2QA4 - chains 0 and 1 of the 31 polymer chains in the assembly; structure by X-ray diffraction, 3.00 A resolution.

== Chain 0 ==
Molecule: 23S ribosomal RNA
Organism: Haloarcula marismortui
Sequence (2922 nucleotides; row label = number of the first residue in the row):
     2 UUGGCUACUAUGCCAGCUGGUGGAUUGCUCGGCUCAGGCGCUGAUGAAGG
    52 ACGUGCCAAGCUGCGAUAAGCCAUGGGGAGCCGCACGGAGGCGAAGAACC
   102 AUGGAUUUCCGAAUGAGAAUCUCUCUAACAAUUGCUUCGCGCAAUGAGGA
   152 ACCCCGAGAACUGAAACAUCUCAGUAUCGGGAGGAACAGAAAACGCAAUG
   202 UGAUGUCGUUAGUAACCGCGAGUGAACGCGAUACAGCCCAAACCGAAGCC
   252 CUCACGGGCAAUGUGGUGUCAGGGCUACCUCUCAUCAGCCGACCGUCUCG
   302 ACGAAGUCUCUUGGAACAGAGCGUGAUACAGGGUGACAACCCCGUACUCG
   352 AGACCAGUACGACGUGCGGUAGUGCCAGAGUAGCGGGGGUUGGAUAUCCC
   402 UCGCGAAUAACGCAGGCAUCGACUGCGAAGGCUAAACACAACCUGAGACC
   452 GAUAGUGAACAAGUAGUGUGAACGAACGCUGCAAAGUACCCUCAGAAGGG
   502 AGGCGAAAUAGAGCAUGAAAUCAGUUGGCGAUCGAGCGACAGGGCAUACA
   552 AGGUCCCUCGACGAAUGACCGACGCGCGAGCGUCCAGUAAGACUCACGGG
   602 AAGCCGAUGUUCUGUCGUACGUUUUGAAAAACGAGCCAGGGAGUGUGUCU
   652 GCAUGGCAAGUCUAACCGGAGUAUCCGGGGAGGCACAGGGAAACCGACAU
   702 GGCCGCAGGGCUUUGCCCGAGGGCCGCCGUCUUCAAGGGCGGGGAGCCAU
   752 GUGGACACGACCCGAAUCCGGACGAUCUACGCAUGGACAAGAUGAAGCGU
   802 GCCGAAAGGCACGUGGAAGUCUGUUAGAGUUGGUGUCCUACAAUACCCUC
   852 UCGUGAUCUAUGUGUAGGGGUGAAAGGCCCAUCGAGUCCGGCAACAGCUG
   902 GUUCCAAUCGAAACAUGUCGAAGCAUGACCUCCGCCGAGGUAGUCUGUGA
   952 GGUAGAGCGACCGAUUGGUGUGUCCGCCUCCGAGAGGAGUCGGCACACCU
  1002 GUCAAACUCCAAACUUACAGACGCCGUUUGACGCGGGGAUUCCGGUGCGC
  1052 GGGGUAAGCCUGUGUACCAGGAGGGGAACAACCCAGAGAUAGGUUAAGGU
  1102 CCCCAAGUGUGGAUUAAGUGUAAUCCUCUGAAGGUGGUCUCGAGCCCUAG
  1152 ACAGCCGGGAGGUGAGCUUAGAAGCAGCUACCCUCUAAGAAAAGCGUAAC
  1202 AGCUUACCGGCCGAGGUUUGAGGCGCCCAAAAUGAUCGGGACUCAAAUCC
  1252 ACCACCGAGACCUGUCCGUACCACUCAUACUGGUAAUCGAGUAGAUUGGC
  1302 GCUCUAAUUGGAUGGAAGUAGGGGUGAAAACUCCUAUGGACCGAUUAGUG
  1352 ACGAAAAUCCUGGCCAUAGUAGCAGCGAUAGUCGGGUGAGAACCCCGACG
  1402 GCCUAAUGGAUAAGGGUUCCUCAGCACUGCUGAUCAGCUGAGGGUUAGCC
  1452 GGUCCUAAGUCAUACCGCAACUCGACUAUGACGAAAUGGGAAACGGGUUA
  1502 AUAUUCCCGUGCCACUAUGCAGUGAAAGUUGACGCCCUGGGGUCGAUCAC
  1552 GCUGGGCAUUCGCCCAGUCGAACCGUCCAACUCCGUGGAAGCCGUAAUGG
  1602 CAGGAAGCGGACGAACGGCGGCAUAGGGAAACGUGAUUCAACCUGGGGCC
  1652 CAUGAAAAGACGAGCAUAGUGUCCGUACCGAGAACCGACACAGGUGUCCA
  1702 UGGCGGCGAAAGCCAAGGCCUGUCGGGAGCAACCAACGUUAGGGAAUUCG
  1752 GCAAGUUAGUCCCGUACCUUCGGAAGAAGGGAUGCCUGCUCCGGAACGGA
  1802 GCAGGUCGCAGUGACUCGGAAGCUCGGACUGUCUAGUAACAACAUAGGUG
  1852 ACCGCAAAUCCGCAAGGACUCGUACGGUCACUGAAUCCUGCCCAGUGCAG
  1902 GUAUCUGAACACCUCGUACAAGAGGACGAAGGACCUGUCAACGGCGGGGG
  1952 UAACUAUGACCCUCUUAAGGUAGCGUAGUACCUUGCCGCAUCAGUAGCGG
  2002 CUUGCAUGAAUGGAUUAACCAGAGCUUCACUGUCCCAACGUUGGGCCCGG
  2052 UGAACUGUACAUUCCAGUGCGGAGUCUGGAGACACCCAGGGGGAAGCGAA
  2102 GACCCUAUGGAGCUUUACUGCAGGCUGUCGCUGAGACGUGGUCGCCGAUG
  2152 UGCAGCAUAGGUAGGAGACACUACACAGGUACCCGCGCUAGCGGGCCACC
  2202 GAGUCAACAGUGAAAUACUACCCGUCGGUGACUGCGACUCUCACUCCGGG
  2252 AGGAGGACACCGAUAGCCGGGCAGUUUGACUGGGGCGGUACGCGCUCGAA
  2302 AAGAUAUCGAGCGCGCCCUAUGGCUAUCUCAGCCGGGACAGAGACCCGGC
  2352 GAAGAGUGCAAGAGCAAAAGAUAGCUUGACAGUGUUCUUCCCAACGAGGA
  2402 ACGCUGACGCGAAAGCGUGGUCUAGCGAACCAAUUAGCCUGCUUGAUGCG
  2452 GGCAAUUGAUGACAGAAAAGCUACCCUAGGGAUAACAGAGUCGUCACUCG
  2502 CAAGAGCACAUAUCGACCGAGUGGCUUGCUACCUCGAUGUCGGUUCCCUC
  2552 CAUCCUGCCCGUGCAGAAGCGGGCAAGGGUGAGGUUGUUCGCCUAUUAAA
  2602 GGAGGUCGUGAGCUGGGUUUAGACCGUCGUGAGACAGGUCGGCUGCUAUC
  2652 UACUGGGUGUGUAAUGGUGUCUGACAAGAACGACCGUAUAGUACGAGAGG
  2702 AACUACGGUUGGUGGCCACUGGUGUACCGGUUGUUCGAGAGAGCACGUGC
  2752 CGGGUAGCCACGCCACACGGGGUAAGAGCUGAACGCAUCUAAGCUCGAAA
  2802 CCCACUUGGAAAAGAGACACCGCCGAGGUCCCGCGUACAAGACGCGGUCG
  2852 AUAGACUCGGGGUGUGCGCGUCGAGGUAACGAGACGUUAAGCCCACGAGC
  2902 ACUAACAGACCAAAGCCAUCAU
Disordered / not traced: 2-9, 126-127, 628, 715, 971-998, 1560, 1952-1963, 2137-2236, 2339-2343, 2665-2666, 2915-2923
Modified / non-standard residues: OMU (o2'-methyluridine 5'-monophosphate) at position 2587, OMG (o2'-methylguanosine-5'-monophosphate) at position 2588, UR3 (3-methyluridine-5'-monophoshate) at position 2619, PSU (pseudouridine-5'-monophosphate) at position 2621
Sequence notes: conflict C560 (U3155 in 3377779)
Ion coordination: Mg2+ site 1 near G28 (its only coordinating residue here); Na+ site 1: C40, G41; Na+ site 2: G56, A59, G61; Na+ site 3 near U108 (its only coordinating residue here); Mg2+ site 2 near U115 (its only coordinating residue here); Na+ site 4: C130, U146; Na+ site 5 near C141 (its only coordinating residue here); Mg2+ site 3 near C162 (its only coordinating residue here); Na+ site 6: A165, A166, A167; Mg2+ site 4 near C168 (its only coordinating residue here); K+ site 1 near U172 (its only coordinating residue here); Mg2+ site 5 near G175 (its only coordinating residue here); 63 more Mg2+ sites not listed; 62 more Na+ sites not listed; 1 more K+ sites not listed

== Chain 1 ==
Molecule: 50S ribosomal protein L37e
Organism: Haloarcula marismortui
UniProt: P32410 (RL37_HALMA); residues 0-56 here correspond to UniProt positions 1-57 (UniProt number = residue number + 1)
Amino-acid sequence (57 residues; each row starts with the number of its first residue; numbering starts at 0):
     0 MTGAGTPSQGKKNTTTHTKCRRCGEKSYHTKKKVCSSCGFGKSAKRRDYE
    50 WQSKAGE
Disordered / not traced: 0
Ligand contacts: Cd2+ (CD): Cys-19, Cys-22, Gly-23, Cys-34, Cys-37, Phe-39

== Chain 0 / chain 1 interface ==
Residue-residue contacts (116):
  G50(0) with Arg-21(1), hydrogen bond to the base; Arg-45(1), base contact
  G51(0) with Cys-22(1), sugar contact; Gly-23(1), sugar contact
  C111(0) with Arg-20(1), hydrogen bond to the sugar
  G112(0) with Arg-20(1), salt bridge to the phosphate; Arg-21(1), sugar contact
  A113(0) with Arg-21(1), salt bridge to the phosphate; Phe-39(1), phosphate contact; Ala-43(1), phosphate contact
  A119(0) with Arg-20(1), base contact
  A120(0) with Thr-17(1), base contact; Lys-18(1), hydrogen bond to the sugar; Arg-20(1), salt bridge to the phosphate; Tyr-27(1), hydrogen bond to the phosphate; Thr-29(1), hydrogen bond to the base; Lys-32(1), salt bridge to the phosphate
  U121(0) with Lys-18(1), base contact; Cys-19(1), base contact; Arg-20(1), hydrogen bond to the base; Gly-23(1), base contact
  A148(0) with Ala-43(1), sugar contact; Lys-44(1), salt bridge to the phosphate
  G149(0) with Lys-44(1), phosphate contact; Arg-45(1), hydrogen bond to the phosphate
  U178(0) with Glu-49(1), phosphate contact; Trp-50(1), phosphate contact; Ala-54(1), phosphate contact
  C179(0) with Tyr-48(1), phosphate contact; Glu-49(1), hydrogen bond to the phosphate
  G181(0) with Lys-44(1), phosphate contact
  G182(0) with Lys-44(1), phosphate contact
  U470(0) with Thr-15(1), hydrogen bond to the sugar; His-16(1), sugar contact; Lys-25(1), phosphate contact
  G471(0) with His-16(1), hydrogen bond to the sugar; Lys-25(1), salt bridge to the phosphate; Ser-26(1), hydrogen bond to the phosphate; Ser-35(1), hydrogen bond to the phosphate
  A472(0) with Ser-26(1), hydrogen bond to the phosphate; Ser-35(1), hydrogen bond to the phosphate; Ser-36(1), hydrogen bond to the phosphate; Arg-46(1), hydrogen bond to the sugar; Trp-50(1), sugar contact
  A473(0) with Ser-36(1), hydrogen bond to the phosphate; Arg-46(1), salt bridge to the phosphate; Gln-51(1), hydrogen bond to the phosphate
  G771(0) with Trp-50(1), base contact
  G772(0) with Tyr-48(1), sugar contact; Trp-50(1), hydrogen bond to the sugar
  A773(0) with Arg-46(1), hydrogen bond to the sugar; Tyr-48(1), hydrogen bond to the phosphate; Trp-50(1), sugar contact
  C774(0) with Ser-35(1), phosphate contact; Arg-46(1), salt bridge to the phosphate
  G775(0) with His-16(1), salt bridge to the phosphate; Ser-35(1), phosphate contact
  A776(0) with Thr-15(1), phosphate contact; His-28(1), salt bridge to the phosphate; Lys-31(1), salt bridge to the phosphate
  U777(0) with Lys-11(1), base contact; Asn-12(1), hydrogen bond to the base; Thr-13(1), hydrogen bond to the base; Thr-15(1), base contact
  C778(0) with Ser-7(1), hydrogen bond to the sugar; Lys-11(1), sugar contact
  U779(0) with Lys-10(1), salt bridge to the phosphate
  A843(0) with Thr-5(1), sugar contact
  A844(0) with Thr-5(1), phosphate contact
  U845(0) with Gly-2(1), sugar contact; Gly-4(1), phosphate contact; Thr-5(1), hydrogen bond to the phosphate; Pro-6(1), phosphate contact
  G863(0) with Lys-30(1), salt bridge to the phosphate
  U864(0) with Lys-30(1), salt bridge to the phosphate
  C881(0) with Lys-11(1), hydrogen bond to the base
  A882(0) with Ala-3(1), sugar contact; Gly-4(1), sugar contact; Thr-5(1), base contact
  U883(0) with Ala-3(1), phosphate contact
  C890(0) with Trp-50(1), hydrogen bond to the sugar
  G891(0) with Trp-50(1), sugar contact; Ser-52(1), sugar contact; Lys-53(1), phosphate contact; Ala-54(1), phosphate contact
  G892(0) with Lys-53(1), salt bridge to the phosphate; Ala-54(1), hydrogen bond to the phosphate
  C893(0) with Lys-53(1), hydrogen bond to the phosphate
  A894(0) with Lys-53(1), salt bridge to the phosphate
  A1414(0) with Asn-12(1), hydrogen bond to the base
  G1415(0) with Asn-12(1), sugar contact; Thr-14(1), hydrogen bond to the phosphate
  U1473(0) with Lys-41(1), hydrogen bond to the base; Ser-42(1), hydrogen bond to the sugar; Lys-44(1), base contact
  C1474(0) with Lys-41(1), phosphate contact
  C1687(0) with Gln-8(1), hydrogen bond to the sugar; Gly-9(1), hydrogen bond to the base; Lys-11(1), sugar contact
  G1688(0) with Thr-5(1), hydrogen bond to the sugar; Gln-8(1), sugar contact
  G1694(0) with Thr-5(1), hydrogen bond to the base; Pro-6(1), sugar contact; Gly-9(1), base contact
  G1695(0) with Pro-6(1), hydrogen bond to the sugar; Gly-9(1), hydrogen bond to the base; Lys-10(1), sugar contact
  U1696(0) with Gly-9(1), sugar contact
  A1836(0) with Thr-1(1), hydrogen bond to the sugar; Gly-2(1), sugar contact; Ala-3(1), base contact; Ser-7(1), base contact
  G1837(0) with Thr-1(1), hydrogen bond to the phosphate; Gly-2(1), base contact; Ala-3(1), base contact; Gly-4(1), base contact
Also at the interface, not in a pair above, chain 0 (59 interface residues in all): A49, A52, A114, A152, A177, G180, A846, U862
Also at the interface, not in a pair above, chain 1 (48 interface residues in all): Glu-56

== Overview ==
The interface between chain 0 and chain 1 involves 59 residues on one side and 48 on the other, with 41
hydrogen bonds and 16 salt bridges. Polar pairs include G50(0)/Arg-21(1), A120(0)/Thr-29(1) and
U121(0)/Arg-20(1). Ligands of chain 1: Cd2+.
Here chain 0 is 23S ribosomal RNA and chain 1 is 50S ribosomal protein L37e, both from Haloarcula marismortui.
Entry 2QA4 (A more complete structure of the the L7/L12 stalk of the Haloarcula marismortui 50S large
ribosomal ...) was determined by X-ray diffraction.
